Entry 6AXP (X-ray diffraction, 2.48 A resolution); this record covers chains A and B of the 3 polymer chains in the assembly.

# Chain A
Name: cetuximab Fab light chain
From: Homo sapiens
UniProt: P01834 (IGKC_HUMAN); residues 108-213 here correspond to UniProt positions 1-106 (UniProt number = residue number - 107)
Sequence (213 residues; each row starts with the number of its first residue):
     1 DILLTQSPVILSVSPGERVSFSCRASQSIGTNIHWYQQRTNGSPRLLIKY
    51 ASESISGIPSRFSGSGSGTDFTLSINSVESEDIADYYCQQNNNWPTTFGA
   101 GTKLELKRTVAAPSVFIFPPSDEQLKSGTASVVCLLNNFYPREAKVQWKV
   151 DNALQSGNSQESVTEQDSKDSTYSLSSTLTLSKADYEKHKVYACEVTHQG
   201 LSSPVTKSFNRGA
Unresolved in the structure: 213
Sequence notes: conflict A213 (Glu106 in P01834)
Disulfide bonds: C23-C88, C134-C194

# Chain B
Name: cetuximab Fab heavy chain
From: Homo sapiens
UniProt: S6B291 (S6B291_HUMAN); residues 108-221 here correspond to UniProt positions 125-238 (UniProt number = residue number + 17)
Sequence (221 residues; numbered 1 to 221; the number before each row is that of its first residue):
     1 QVQLKQSGPGLVQPSQSLSITCTVSGFSLTNYGVHWVRQSPGKGLEWLGV
    51 IWSGGNTDYNTPFTSRLSINKDNSKSQVFFKMNSLQSNDTAIYYCARALT
   101 YYDYEFAYWGQGTLVTVSAASTKGPSVFPLAPSSKSTSGGTAALGCLVKD
   151 YFPEPVTVSWNSGALTSGVHTFPAVLQSSGLYSLSSVVTVPSSSLGTQTY
   201 ICNVNHKPSNTKVDKRVEPKS
Unresolved in the structure: 221
Sequence notes: conflict A119 (Ser136 in S6B291)
Disulfide bonds: C22-C95, C146-C202

# Chain A / chain B interface
Pairs across the interface (71):
  H34(A) with E105(B)
  Y36(A) with Y104(B); E105(B); F106(B), hydrogen bond (side chain-backbone); W109(B)
  Q38(A) with Q39(B), hydrogen bond; Y94(B), hydrogen bond
  S43(A) with Y94(B); W109(B); G110(B), hydrogen bond (side chain-backbone); Q111(B)
  P44(A) with W109(B), hydrogen bond (backbone-side chain)
  L46(A) with F106(B); A107(B), hydrophobic
  K49(A) with L99(B)
  Y50(A) with D103(B), hydrogen bond; E105(B)
  Y87(A) with Q39(B), hydrogen bond; L45(B), hydrophobic
  Q89(A) with Y104(B), hydrogen bond (side chain-backbone); F106(B)
  N91(A) with Y104(B)
  W94(A) with W47(B); Y59(B); N60(B); T61(B)
  P95(A) with N60(B)
  T96(A) with W47(B)
  F98(A) with L45(B), hydrophobic
  F116(A) with K135(B); S136(B); T137(B); A143(B), hydrophobic
  I117(A) with K135(B), hydrogen bond (backbone-backbone)
  F118(A) with L130(B); A131(B); S136(B); A143(B); L144(B), hydrophobic
  S121(A) with F128(B); P129(B)
  D122(A) with K220(B), salt bridge
  E123(A) with V127(B); F128(B); P129(B); K215(B), salt bridge
  Q124(A) with F128(B); K149(B)
  S131(A) with L147(B); K149(B)
  V133(A) with L130(B), hydrophobic
  L135(A) with F172(B), hydrophobic
  N137(A) with H170(B); T189(B)
  N138(A) with H170(B), hydrogen bond
  Q160(A) with V175(B); L176(B), hydrogen bond (side chain-backbone); Q177(B)
  E161(A) with V175(B)
  S162(A) with F172(B); P173(B), hydrogen bond (side chain-backbone); V175(B)
  V163(A) with P173(B)
  T164(A) with F172(B); P173(B)
  D167(A) with H170(B)
  S174(A) with H170(B), hydrogen bond; F172(B)
  L175(A) with F172(B)
  S176(A) with F172(B)
  S208(A) with K135(B)
Also at the interface, not in a pair above, chain A (43 interface residues in all): G42, I55, S127, T129, K207, F209
Also at the interface, not in a pair above, chain B (44 interface residues in all): E46, G112, S138, T141, T171, S185, V187

# Overview
43 residues of chain A and 44 residues of chain B are in contact, with 13 hydrogen bonds and 2 salt bridges.
Polar pairs include D122(A)-K220(B), E123(A)-K215(B) and Y36(A)-F106(B).
Here chain A is cetuximab Fab light chain and chain B is cetuximab Fab heavy chain, both from Homo sapiens.
Entry 6AXP (Structure of cetuximab with aminoheptanoic acid-linked n-octylarginine meditope variant) was
determined by X-ray diffraction, deposited together with 6AU5, 6AYN, 6AZK and 6AZL.
